Entry 8SGY (electron microscopy, 8.62 A resolution (very low resolution: no residue pairs are listed; an interface is given only as per-side residue counts)); this record covers chains C and D of the 11 polymer chains in the assembly.

[Chain C (and D)]
Protein: Propionyl-coa carboxylase beta chain, putative
Organism: Leishmania tarentolae
Notes: chain D of this document is another copy of the same molecule, construct and numbering; everything in this record applies to it too
Reference sequence: A0A640KR17 (A0A640KR17_LEITA); numbering as in UniProt (aligned over 34-522)
Sequence (489 residues; each row starts with the number of its first residue):
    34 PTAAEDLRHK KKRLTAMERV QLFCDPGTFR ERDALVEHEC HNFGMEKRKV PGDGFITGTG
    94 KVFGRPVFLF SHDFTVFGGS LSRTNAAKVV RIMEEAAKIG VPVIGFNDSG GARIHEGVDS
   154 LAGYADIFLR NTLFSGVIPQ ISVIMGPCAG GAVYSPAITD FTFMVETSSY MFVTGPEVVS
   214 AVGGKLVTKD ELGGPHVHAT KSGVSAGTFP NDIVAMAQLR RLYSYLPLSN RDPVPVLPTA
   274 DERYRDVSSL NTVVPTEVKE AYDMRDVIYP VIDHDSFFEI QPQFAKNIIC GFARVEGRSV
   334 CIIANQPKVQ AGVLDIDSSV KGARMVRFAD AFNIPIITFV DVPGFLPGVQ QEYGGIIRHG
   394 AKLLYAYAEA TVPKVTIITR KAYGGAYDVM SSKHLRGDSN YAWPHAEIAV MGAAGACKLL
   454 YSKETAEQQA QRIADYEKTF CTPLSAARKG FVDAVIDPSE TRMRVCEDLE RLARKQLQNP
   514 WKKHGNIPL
Residues lining bound ligands: BTI (5-(hexahydro-2-oxo-1H-thieno[3,4-d]imidazol-6-yl)pentanal): V346, P376, G377, F378, L379, P380

[Chain C / chain D interface]
At this resolution (9 A) residue pairs are not listed: 19 residues of chain C and 16 of chain D lie at the interface.

[In short]
19 residues of chain C face 16 of chain D across their interface. Ligands of chain C: compound BTI.
Both chains are Propionyl-coa carboxylase beta chain, putative (Leishmania tarentolae). Entry 8SGY (Leishmania
tarentolae propionyl-CoA carboxylase (alpha-5-beta-6)) was determined by electron microscopy, deposited
together with 8SGX and 8SGZ.
